PDB entry 2XUZ | X-ray diffraction, 1.90 A resolution | chain A

# Chain A
Name: Iron-uptake system-binding protein
From: Bacillus subtilis
Reference sequence: P40409 (FEUA_BACSU); residues 2-298 here correspond to UniProt positions 21-317 (UniProt number = residue number + 19)
Amino-acid sequence (311 residues; numbered 1 to 311; the number before each row is that of its first residue):
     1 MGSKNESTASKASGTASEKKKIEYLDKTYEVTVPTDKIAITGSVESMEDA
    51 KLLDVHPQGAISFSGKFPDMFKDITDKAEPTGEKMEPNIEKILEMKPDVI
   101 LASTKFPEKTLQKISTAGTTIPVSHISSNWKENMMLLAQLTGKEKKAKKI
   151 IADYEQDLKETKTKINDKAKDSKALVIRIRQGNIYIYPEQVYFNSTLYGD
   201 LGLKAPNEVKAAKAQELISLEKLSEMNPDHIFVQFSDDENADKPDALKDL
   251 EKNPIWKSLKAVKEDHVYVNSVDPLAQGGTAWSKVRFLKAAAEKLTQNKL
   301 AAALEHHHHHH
Unresolved in the structure: 1-18, 300-311
Construct notes: expression tag (1, 299-311)
Ligand contacts: Enterobactin (EB4; N,N',N''-[(3S,7S,11S)-2,6,10-trioxo-1,5,9-trioxacyclododecane-3,7,11-triyl]tris(2,3-dihydroxybenzamide)): Gly-42, Lys-84, Met-85, Ser-103, Lys-105, Phe-106, Pro-107, His-125, Arg-178, Arg-180, Gln-181, Tyr-185, Tyr-187, Val-191, Ala-214, Gln-215, Glu-239

# Summary
Ligands of chain A: Enterobactin.
Chain A is Iron-uptake system-binding protein (Bacillus subtilis); the structure, Crystal structure of the
triscatecholate siderophore binding protein FeuA from Bacillus subtilis complexed with Ferri-Enterobactin, was
determined by X-ray diffraction together with 2XV1 from the same study.
